2NVU - chains B and I of the 5 polymer chains in the assembly; structure by X-ray diffraction, 2.80 A resolution.

# Chain B
Molecule: Maltose binding protein/NEDD8-activating enzyme E1 catalytic subunit chimera
From: Homo sapiens
Notes: EC 6.3.2.-
UniProt: Q8TBC4 (UBA3_HUMAN); residues 2012-2442 here correspond to UniProt positions 33-463 (UniProt number = residue number - 1979)
Amino-acid sequence (805 residues; numbered 998 to 2442; 640 numbers in that range are skipped by the numbering (no residue carries them; nothing is unmodelled there); the number before each row is that of its first residue):
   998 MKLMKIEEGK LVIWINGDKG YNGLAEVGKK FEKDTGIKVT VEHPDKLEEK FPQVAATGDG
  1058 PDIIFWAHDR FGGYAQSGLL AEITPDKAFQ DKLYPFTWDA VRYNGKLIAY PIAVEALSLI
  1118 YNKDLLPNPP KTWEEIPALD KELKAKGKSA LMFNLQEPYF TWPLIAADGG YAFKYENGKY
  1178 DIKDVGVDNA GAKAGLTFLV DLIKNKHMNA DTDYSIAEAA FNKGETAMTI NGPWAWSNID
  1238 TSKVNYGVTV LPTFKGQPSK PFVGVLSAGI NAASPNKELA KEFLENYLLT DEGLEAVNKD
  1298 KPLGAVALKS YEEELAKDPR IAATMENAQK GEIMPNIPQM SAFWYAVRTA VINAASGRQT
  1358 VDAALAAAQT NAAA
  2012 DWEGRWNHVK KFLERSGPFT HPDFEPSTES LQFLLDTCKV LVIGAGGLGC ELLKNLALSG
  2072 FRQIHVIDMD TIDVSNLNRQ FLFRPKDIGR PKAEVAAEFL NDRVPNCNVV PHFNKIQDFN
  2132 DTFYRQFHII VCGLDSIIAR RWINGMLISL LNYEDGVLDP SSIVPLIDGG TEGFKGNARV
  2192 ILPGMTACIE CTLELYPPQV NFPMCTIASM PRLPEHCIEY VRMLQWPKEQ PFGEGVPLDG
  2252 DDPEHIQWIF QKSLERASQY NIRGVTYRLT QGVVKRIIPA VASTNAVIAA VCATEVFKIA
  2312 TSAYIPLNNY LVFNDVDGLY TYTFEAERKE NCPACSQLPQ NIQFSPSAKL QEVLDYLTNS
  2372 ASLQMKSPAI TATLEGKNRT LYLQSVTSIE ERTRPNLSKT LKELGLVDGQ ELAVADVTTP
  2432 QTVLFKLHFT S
Unresolved in the structure: 998-1001, 1299-1302, 1312-1319
Bound ions: Mg2+: Asp2146 (together with ATP); Zn2+: Cys2199, Cys2202, Cys2343, Cys2346
Small-molecule neighbours: ATP (adenosine-5'-triphosphate): Gly2055, Ala2056, Gly2057, Gly2058, Asp2079, Met2080, Asp2081, Ser2086, Asn2087, Arg2090, Gln2091, Lys2103, Asn2125, Lys2126, Ile2127, Gln2128, Gly2144, Leu2145, Asp2146, Ala2150, Ile2289
Swiss-Prot annotation at these positions:
  - region: His2032 to Cys2049 (Interaction with UBE2M N-terminus), Arg2136 to Ile2140 (Interaction with UBE2M N-terminus), Pro2171 to Met2196 (Interaction with UBE2M N-terminus), Leu2206 to Pro2208 (Interaction with NEDD8), Met2221 to His2227 (Interaction with NAE1), Tyr2271 to Arg2274 (Interaction with NAE1), Ile2310 to Pro2317 (Interaction with UBE2M N-terminus), Tyr2331 to Glu2336 (Interaction with NEDD8)
  - active site: Cys2216 (Glycyl thioester intermediate)
  - site: Arg2190 (Determines specificity for NEDD8)

# Chain I
Molecule: NEDD8
From: Homo sapiens
UniProt: Q15843 (NEDD8_HUMAN); residues 1-76 here = UniProt positions 1-76
Amino-acid sequence (81 residues; numbered -4 to 76; the number before each row is that of its first residue; numbers below 1 keep their minus sign (Gly-4 is residue -4)):
    -4 GSGGSMLIKV KTLTGKEIEI DIEPTDKVER IKERVEEKEG IPPQQQRLIY SGKQMNDEKT
    56 AADYKILGGS VLHLVLALRG G
Unresolved in the structure: -4 to 0
Sequence notes: cloning artifact (-4 to 0)
Swiss-Prot annotation at these positions:
  - region: Val70 to Ala72 (Interaction with UBE1C)
  - site (Interaction with UBE1C): Leu8, Ile44
  - modified residue: Gln40 (Microbial infection: Deamidated glutamine), Lys48 (N6-acetyllysine)
  - cross-link: Gly76 (Glycyl lysine isopeptide (Gly-Lys) (interchain with K-? in acceptor proteins))

# Interface between chain B and chain I
Contacting residue pairs - 60 pairs, chain B then chain I:
  Gly2057(B) - Gly76(I)
  Leu2059(B) - Gly76(I)  hydrogen bond (backbone-backbone)
  Gly2144(B) - Gly76(I)
  Leu2145(B) - Arg74(I)
  Leu2145(B) - Gly75(I)
  Leu2145(B) - Gly76(I)  hydrogen bond (backbone-backbone)
  Asp2146(B) - Arg74(I)
  Asp2146(B) - Gly75(I)
  Asp2146(B) - Gly76(I)
  Ser2147(B) - Arg74(I)
  Arg2151(B) - Leu73(I)
  Arg2151(B) - Arg74(I)  hydrogen bond (side chain-backbone)
  Arg2151(B) - Gly75(I)
  Gly2181(B) - Leu73(I)
  Gly2181(B) - Gly75(I)
  Thr2182(B) - Leu73(I)
  Thr2182(B) - Gly75(I)  hydrogen bond (backbone-backbone)
  Thr2182(B) - Gly76(I)
  Glu2183(B) - Leu73(I)
  Glu2183(B) - Arg74(I)  salt bridge
  Glu2183(B) - Gly75(I)
  Lys2186(B) - Leu8(I)
  Lys2186(B) - Leu73(I)
  Gly2187(B) - Leu73(I)
  Asn2188(B) - Ala72(I)
  Asn2188(B) - Leu73(I)  hydrogen bond (side chain-backbone)
  Cys2202(B) - Gln49(I)
  Glu2205(B) - Arg42(I)  hydrogen bond (backbone-side chain)
  Glu2205(B) - Gln49(I)  hydrogen bond
  Leu2206(B) - Gln49(I)
  Leu2206(B) - Leu71(I)
  Leu2206(B) - Ala72(I)  hydrogen bond (backbone-backbone)
  Tyr2207(B) - Arg42(I)
  Tyr2207(B) - Ala72(I)
  Tyr2207(B) - Leu73(I)
  Tyr2207(B) - Arg74(I)
  Pro2208(B) - Ala72(I)
  Ile2289(B) - Arg74(I)
  Ile2289(B) - Gly75(I)
  Asn2296(B) - Gly76(I)  hydrogen bond (side chain-backbone)
  Tyr2321(B) - Leu71(I)  hydrogen bond (side chain-backbone)
  Tyr2321(B) - Ala72(I)
  Val2323(B) - Leu8(I)  hydrophobic
  Val2323(B) - Val70(I)  hydrophobic
  Asn2325(B) - Leu8(I)  hydrogen bond (side chain-backbone)
  Asn2325(B) - Thr9(I)
  Tyr2331(B) - Lys6(I)
  Tyr2331(B) - Thr7(I)
  Tyr2331(B) - Leu8(I)
  Tyr2331(B) - Thr9(I)
  Tyr2331(B) - Gly10(I)
  Tyr2331(B) - His68(I)
  Tyr2333(B) - His68(I)  hydrogen bond
  Tyr2333(B) - Val70(I)  hydrophobic
  Phe2335(B) - Ile44(I)  hydrophobic
  Phe2335(B) - Val70(I)  hydrophobic
  Glu2336(B) - Gly47(I)
  Ala2337(B) - Gly47(I)
  Glu2338(B) - Gly47(I)  hydrogen bond (backbone-backbone)
  Glu2338(B) - Lys48(I)
Also at the interface, not in a pair above, chain B (36 interface residues in all): Gly2058, Ile2148, Gly2180, Thr2203, Pro2209, Val2327, Asp2328
Also at the interface, not in a pair above, chain I (20 interface residues in all): Gln39, Gln40

# Overview
The interface between chain B and chain I involves 36 residues on one side and 20 on the other, with 13
hydrogen bonds and 1 salt bridge. Among the polar pairs are Glu2183(B)-Arg74(I), Arg2151(B)-Arg74(I) and
Asn2188(B)-Leu73(I). Chain B binds ATP.
Here chain B is Maltose binding protein/NEDD8-activating enzyme E1 catalytic subunit chimera and chain I is
NEDD8, both from Homo sapiens. Entry 2NVU (Structure of APPBP1-UBA3~NEDD8-NEDD8-MgATP-Ubc12(C111A), a trapped
ubiquitin-like protein activation complex) was determined by X-ray diffraction.
